PDB entry 8V3W | electron microscopy, 2.90 A resolution | chains a and 7 of the 63 polymer chains in the assembly

[Chain a (and 7)]
Name: Tube (CD1364)
From: Clostridioides difficile
Notes: chain 7 of this document is another copy of the same molecule, construct and numbering; everything in this record applies to it too
UniProtKB: A0A031WFC4 (A0A031WFC4_CLODI); residues 1-142 here = UniProt positions 1-142
Amino-acid sequence (142 residues; row label = number of the first residue in the row):
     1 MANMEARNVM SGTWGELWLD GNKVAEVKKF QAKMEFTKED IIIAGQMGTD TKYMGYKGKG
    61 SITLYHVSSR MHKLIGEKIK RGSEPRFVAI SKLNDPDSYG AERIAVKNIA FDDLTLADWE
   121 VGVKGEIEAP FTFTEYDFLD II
Unresolved in the structure: 1-2

[Chain a / chain 7 interface]
Pairs across the interface (76):
  Ala25(a) - Asn3(7)
  Ala25(a) - Met4(7)  hydrophobic
  Glu26(a) - Met4(7)
  Tyr53(a) - Met47(7)  hydrophobic
  Met54(a) - Met47(7)
  Gly55(a) - Met47(7)
  Tyr56(a) - Met47(7)  hydrogen bond (backbone-backbone)
  Tyr56(a) - Gly48(7)
  Tyr56(a) - Thr49(7)  hydrogen bond (backbone-backbone)
  Lys57(a) - Asp40(7)  salt bridge
  Lys57(a) - Thr49(7)
  Tyr65(a) - Met4(7)  hydrophobic
  His66(a) - Val9(7)
  His66(a) - Met10(7)  hydrogen bond (backbone-backbone)
  His66(a) - Glu102(7)  salt bridge
  Val67(a) - Asn8(7)
  Val67(a) - Met10(7)
  Val67(a) - Tyr99(7)  hydrophobic
  Ser68(a) - Ile142(7)
  Ser69(a) - Glu102(7)
  Ser69(a) - Ile141(7)
  Ser69(a) - Ile142(7)  hydrogen bond (side chain-backbone)
  His72(a) - Glu102(7)
  His72(a) - Phe138(7)
  Lys73(a) - Ile141(7)
  Lys73(a) - Ile142(7)  hydrogen bond (side chain-backbone)
  Gly76(a) - Tyr136(7)
  Ile79(a) - Phe36(7)  hydrophobic
  Ile79(a) - Tyr53(7)  hydrogen bond (backbone-side chain)
  Lys80(a) - Tyr136(7)
  Glu84(a) - Tyr53(7)
  Arg86(a) - Asp50(7)  salt bridge
  Arg86(a) - Thr51(7)  hydrogen bond (side chain-backbone)
  Asn108(a) - Asp50(7)
  Ala110(a) - Lys38(7)  hydrogen bond (backbone-side chain)
  Phe111(a) - Phe36(7)
  Phe111(a) - Lys38(7)  hydrogen bond (backbone-side chain)
  Asp112(a) - Phe36(7)  hydrogen bond (backbone-backbone)
  Asp112(a) - Lys38(7)  salt bridge
  Asp113(a) - Lys33(7)  salt bridge
  Asp113(a) - Met34(7)
  Asp113(a) - Phe36(7)
  Leu114(a) - Lys33(7)  hydrogen bond (backbone-side chain)
  Leu114(a) - Met34(7)
  Leu114(a) - Phe36(7)
  Thr115(a) - Lys33(7)  hydrogen bond
  Leu116(a) - Ala32(7)
  Leu116(a) - Met34(7)  hydrophobic
  Leu116(a) - Ile104(7)
  Leu116(a) - Phe133(7)  hydrophobic
  Leu116(a) - Tyr136(7)
  Ala117(a) - Phe30(7)  hydrophobic
  Ala117(a) - Gln31(7)
  Ala117(a) - Ala32(7)  hydrogen bond (backbone-backbone)
  Asp118(a) - Phe30(7)
  Asp118(a) - Gln31(7)
  Trp119(a) - Gly12(7)
  Trp119(a) - Gly15(7)
  Trp119(a) - Glu16(7)
  Trp119(a) - Lys29(7)
  Trp119(a) - Phe30(7)  hydrogen bond (backbone-backbone)
  Glu120(a) - Gly12(7)
  Glu120(a) - Lys28(7)
  Glu120(a) - Lys29(7)
  Val121(a) - Gly12(7)
  Val121(a) - Thr13(7)
  Val121(a) - Lys28(7)  hydrogen bond (backbone-backbone)
  Gly122(a) - Thr13(7)  hydrogen bond (backbone-side chain)
  Val123(a) - Ser11(7)
  Val123(a) - Gly12(7)  hydrogen bond (backbone-backbone)
  Lys124(a) - Met10(7)
  Gly125(a) - Val9(7)
  Gly125(a) - Met10(7)  hydrogen bond (backbone-backbone)
  Thr132(a) - Lys38(7)  hydrogen bond
  Thr134(a) - Gln46(7)
  Thr134(a) - Thr49(7)
Interface residues without a listed pair, chain a (39 interface residues in all): Ile75
Interface residues without a listed pair, chain 7 (41 interface residues in all): Val27, Glu35, Tyr56, Ser91, Leu93, Glu135

[In short]
Chain a and chain 7 form an interface of 39 and 41 residues respectively; the contacts include 19 hydrogen
bonds and 5 salt bridges. Polar contacts include Lys57(a)-Asp40(7), His66(a)-Glu102(7) and Arg86(a)-Asp50(7).
Chain a and chain 7 are both Tube (CD1364) (Clostridioides difficile); the structure, CryoEM Structure of
Diffocin - precontracted - Baseplate - focused refinement on triplex region, was determined by electron
microscopy together with 8V3T, 8V3X, 8V3Z, 8V40, 8V41 and 8V43 from the same study.
